1COV - chains 1 and 3 of the 4 polymer chains in the assembly; structure by X-ray diffraction, 3.50 A resolution.

Chain 1:
Name: Coxsackievirus coat protein
Source organism: Human coxsackievirus B3
UniProt: Q66282 (POLG_CXB3W); residues 1-281 here correspond to UniProt positions 571-851 (UniProt number = residue number + 570)
Chain sequence (281 residues; numbered 1 to 281; the number before each row is that of its first residue):
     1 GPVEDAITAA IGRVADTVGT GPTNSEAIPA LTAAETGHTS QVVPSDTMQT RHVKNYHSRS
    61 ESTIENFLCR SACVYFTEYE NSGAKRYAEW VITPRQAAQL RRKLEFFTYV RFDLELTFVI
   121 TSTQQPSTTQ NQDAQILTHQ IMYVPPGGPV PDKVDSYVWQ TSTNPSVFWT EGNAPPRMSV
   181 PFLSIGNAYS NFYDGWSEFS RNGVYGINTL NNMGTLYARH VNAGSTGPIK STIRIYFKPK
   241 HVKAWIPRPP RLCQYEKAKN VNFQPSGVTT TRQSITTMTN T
Disordered / not traced: 1-12
Swiss-Prot annotation at these positions:
  - site: Thr-281 (Cleavage)

Chain 3:
Name: Coxsackievirus coat protein
Source organism: Human coxsackievirus B3
UniProt: Q66282 (POLG_CXB3W); residues 1-238 here correspond to UniProt positions 333-570 (UniProt number = residue number + 332)
Chain sequence (238 residues; row label = number of the first residue in the row):
     1 GLPTMNTPGS CQFLTSDDFQ SPSAMPQYDV TPEMRIPGEV KNLMEIAEVD SVVPVQNVGE
    61 KVNSMEAYQI PVRSNEGSGT QVFGFPLQPG YSSVFSRTLL GEILNYYTHW SGSIKLTFMF
   121 CGSAMATGKF LLAYSPPGAG APTKRVDAML GTHVVWDVGL QSSCVLCIPW ISQTHYRYVA
   181 SDEYTAGGFI TCWYQTNIVV PADAQSSCYI MCFVSACNDF SVRLLKDTPF ISQENFFQ
Construct notes: conflict Glu-234 (Gln566 in Q66282)
Swiss-Prot annotation at these positions:
  - region: Phe-236 to Gln-238 (Amphipathic alpha-helix)

Interface between chain 1 and chain 3:
Pairs across the interface (204; chain 1 residue first):
  Val-14(1) / Asn-218(3)
  Val-14(1) / Asp-219(3)
  Val-14(1) / Phe-220(3)
  Val-14(1) / Ser-221(3)
  Ala-15(1) / Asn-218(3)  hydrogen bond (backbone-backbone)
  Ala-15(1) / Asp-219(3)
  Ala-30(1) / Cys-164(3)
  Ala-30(1) / Val-165(3)  hydrogen bond (backbone-backbone)
  Leu-31(1) / Trp-156(3)
  Leu-31(1) / Gln-161(3)
  Leu-31(1) / Ser-163(3)
  Leu-31(1) / Cys-164(3)  hydrophobic
  Thr-32(1) / Gln-161(3)
  Thr-32(1) / Ser-162(3)  hydrogen bond (backbone-backbone)
  Thr-32(1) / Ser-163(3)  hydrogen bond (backbone-backbone)
  Ala-33(1) / Ser-162(3)
  Ala-33(1) / Ser-163(3)
  Ala-34(1) / Ser-163(3)  hydrogen bond (backbone-side chain)
  Ala-34(1) / Phe-213(3)  hydrophobic
  Glu-35(1) / Met-119(3)
  Glu-35(1) / Ser-162(3)  hydrogen bond
  Thr-39(1) / Glu-48(3)
  Thr-39(1) / Val-49(3)
  Thr-39(1) / Asp-50(3)  hydrogen bond (side chain-backbone)
  Thr-39(1) / Ser-215(3)
  Ser-40(1) / Asp-50(3)
  Ser-40(1) / Lys-115(3)  hydrogen bond (backbone-side chain)
  Ser-40(1) / Val-165(3)
  Gln-41(1) / Lys-115(3)
  Val-42(1) / Lys-115(3)
  Val-42(1) / Val-165(3)  hydrophobic
  Val-42(1) / Cys-217(3)  hydrogen bond (backbone-side chain)
  Val-43(1) / Cys-167(3)
  Val-43(1) / Asn-218(3)
  Pro-44(1) / Ser-113(3)
  Pro-44(1) / Cys-167(3)
  Thr-47(1) / Cys-167(3)
  Met-48(1) / Pro-169(3)  hydrophobic
  Asn-55(1) / Asp-219(3)
  His-57(1) / Ser-111(3)  hydrogen bond
  His-57(1) / His-175(3)  hydrogen bond
  His-57(1) / Tyr-176(3)
  His-57(1) / Ser-221(3)
  Arg-59(1) / Asn-42(3)
  Arg-59(1) / Met-44(3)
  Arg-59(1) / Glu-48(3)  salt bridge
  Arg-59(1) / Cys-217(3)  hydrogen bond (side chain-backbone)
  Arg-59(1) / Asn-218(3)
  Arg-59(1) / Phe-220(3)  hydrogen bond (side chain-backbone)
  Glu-61(1) / Tyr-107(3)  hydrogen bond (backbone-side chain)
  Glu-61(1) / Arg-223(3)
  Glu-61(1) / Leu-224(3)  hydrogen bond (side chain-backbone)
  Glu-61(1) / Leu-225(3)
  Ser-62(1) / Asn-42(3)  hydrogen bond
  Ser-62(1) / Leu-43(3)  hydrogen bond (backbone-backbone)
  Ser-62(1) / Met-44(3)
  Ser-62(1) / Tyr-107(3)
  Thr-63(1) / Lys-41(3)
  Thr-63(1) / Asn-42(3)
  Ile-64(1) / Val-40(3)
  Ile-64(1) / Lys-41(3)
  Asn-66(1) / Leu-225(3)
  Phe-67(1) / Leu-43(3)  hydrophobic
  Phe-67(1) / Tyr-106(3)  hydrophobic
  Arg-70(1) / Thr-15(3)
  Arg-70(1) / Ser-16(3)
  Arg-70(1) / Leu-225(3)
  Ser-71(1) / Phe-13(3)
  Ser-71(1) / Thr-15(3)  hydrogen bond (backbone-backbone)
  Val-74(1) / Phe-236(3)
  Tyr-75(1) / Phe-236(3)  hydrophobic
  Phe-76(1) / Phe-236(3)  hydrophobic
  Arg-95(1) / Phe-237(3)
  Gln-96(1) / Gln-233(3)  hydrogen bond (backbone-side chain)
  Gln-96(1) / Phe-236(3)
  Gln-96(1) / Phe-237(3)  hydrogen bond (backbone-backbone)
  Ala-97(1) / Gln-233(3)
  Ala-97(1) / Phe-237(3)
  Ala-98(1) / Ile-231(3)  hydrophobic
  Ala-98(1) / Ser-232(3)
  Ala-98(1) / Gln-233(3)  hydrogen bond (backbone-side chain)
  Ala-98(1) / Phe-237(3)  hydrophobic
  Gln-99(1) / Asp-227(3)
  Arg-101(1) / Phe-237(3)
  Arg-102(1) / Arg-97(3)
  Arg-102(1) / Glu-102(3)  salt bridge
  Arg-102(1) / Tyr-106(3)  hydrogen bond
  Arg-102(1) / Thr-228(3)
  Arg-102(1) / Ile-231(3)
  Lys-103(1) / Tyr-106(3)
  Phe-106(1) / Ile-103(3)  hydrophobic
  Phe-106(1) / Tyr-106(3)  hydrophobic
  Phe-107(1) / Val-40(3)  hydrophobic
  Tyr-109(1) / Ile-36(3)  hydrophobic
  Arg-111(1) / Val-30(3)
  Arg-111(1) / Thr-31(3)  hydrogen bond (side chain-backbone)
  Arg-111(1) / Glu-33(3)
  Glu-115(1) / Phe-19(3)
  Glu-115(1) / Ser-21(3)
  Thr-117(1) / Phe-13(3)
  Val-119(1) / Phe-13(3)  hydrophobic
  Pro-165(1) / Ala-24(3)
  Ala-174(1) / Cys-11(3)  hydrophobic
  Pro-175(1) / Cys-11(3)
  Pro-175(1) / Phe-13(3)  hydrophobic
  Arg-177(1) / Phe-13(3)
  Arg-177(1) / Asp-17(3)  salt bridge
  Arg-177(1) / Phe-19(3)
  Arg-177(1) / Ser-21(3)
  Met-178(1) / Ser-21(3)
  Met-178(1) / Pro-22(3)
  Met-178(1) / Ala-24(3)  hydrophobic
  Ser-179(1) / Ser-21(3)  hydrogen bond (side chain-backbone)
  Ser-179(1) / Pro-22(3)  hydrogen bond (backbone-backbone)
  Ser-179(1) / Ser-23(3)
  Ser-179(1) / Ala-24(3)  hydrogen bond (backbone-backbone)
  Val-180(1) / Met-25(3)  hydrophobic
  Pro-181(1) / Ser-23(3)
  Pro-181(1) / Met-25(3)
  Pro-181(1) / Tyr-28(3)  hydrophobic
  Phe-182(1) / Tyr-28(3)
  Phe-182(1) / Val-30(3)  hydrophobic
  Phe-182(1) / Thr-31(3)
  Leu-183(1) / Met-25(3)  hydrophobic
  Leu-183(1) / Tyr-28(3)
  Ser-184(1) / Thr-31(3)
  Ile-185(1) / Thr-31(3)
  Gly-186(1) / Thr-31(3)  hydrogen bond (backbone-side chain)
  Asn-187(1) / Thr-31(3)
  Asn-187(1) / Pro-32(3)  hydrogen bond (side chain-backbone)
  Asn-187(1) / Glu-33(3)
  Asn-187(1) / Met-34(3)
  Ala-188(1) / Ile-36(3)  hydrophobic
  Tyr-236(1) / Phe-13(3)  hydrophobic
  Lys-238(1) / Asp-17(3)  salt bridge
  Lys-238(1) / Asp-18(3)
  Lys-240(1) / Ser-21(3)
  Lys-243(1) / Glu-33(3)  salt bridge
  Lys-243(1) / Glu-39(3)
  Ala-244(1) / Glu-39(3)
  Ala-244(1) / Val-40(3)  hydrogen bond (backbone-backbone)
  Trp-245(1) / Ile-36(3)  hydrogen bond (side chain-backbone)
  Trp-245(1) / Gly-38(3)
  Trp-245(1) / Glu-39(3)
  Ile-246(1) / Pro-37(3)
  Ile-246(1) / Gly-38(3)  hydrogen bond (backbone-backbone)
  Pro-247(1) / Gly-38(3)
  Pro-247(1) / Val-40(3)
  Pro-247(1) / Ile-46(3)  hydrophobic
  Pro-250(1) / Leu-99(3)
  Pro-250(1) / Glu-102(3)
  Arg-251(1) / Arg-97(3)
  Leu-252(1) / Arg-97(3)
  Gln-254(1) / Phe-230(3)  hydrogen bond (side chain-backbone)
  Gln-254(1) / Ile-231(3)
  Gln-254(1) / Ser-232(3)  hydrogen bond (side chain-backbone)
  Tyr-255(1) / Ile-231(3)  hydrophobic
  Tyr-255(1) / Phe-237(3)  hydrophobic
  Lys-257(1) / Phe-237(3)
  Lys-257(1) / Gln-238(3)
  Ala-258(1) / Phe-237(3)
  Ala-258(1) / Gln-238(3)  hydrogen bond (backbone-backbone)
  Gly-267(1) / Val-62(3)
  Gly-267(1) / Asn-63(3)  hydrogen bond (backbone-side chain)
  Val-268(1) / Pro-54(3)  hydrophobic
  Val-268(1) / Val-62(3)  hydrogen bond (backbone-backbone)
  Val-268(1) / Ser-64(3)
  Val-268(1) / Tyr-68(3)
  Val-268(1) / Arg-97(3)
  Thr-269(1) / Pro-54(3)
  Thr-269(1) / Asn-57(3)  hydrogen bond
  Thr-269(1) / Val-62(3)
  Thr-269(1) / Ser-93(3)
  Thr-269(1) / Arg-97(3)
  Thr-270(1) / Asn-57(3)
  Thr-270(1) / Val-62(3)
  Thr-270(1) / Ser-93(3)
  Thr-271(1) / Asn-57(3)
  Thr-271(1) / Gly-59(3)
  Thr-271(1) / Val-62(3)
  Arg-272(1) / Val-55(3)  hydrogen bond (side chain-backbone)
  Arg-272(1) / Asn-57(3)
  Arg-272(1) / Val-58(3)
  Arg-272(1) / Gly-59(3)
  Arg-272(1) / Gly-84(3)  hydrogen bond (side chain-backbone)
  Arg-272(1) / Val-94(3)
  Gln-273(1) / Val-58(3)
  Ser-274(1) / Val-58(3)
  Ile-275(1) / Val-55(3)  hydrophobic
  Ile-275(1) / Val-58(3)
  Ile-275(1) / Pro-71(3)
  Ile-275(1) / Val-82(3)
  Ile-275(1) / Phe-83(3)  hydrophobic
  Ile-275(1) / Gly-84(3)  hydrogen bond (backbone-backbone)
  Thr-276(1) / Gln-81(3)
  Thr-276(1) / Gly-84(3)
  Thr-277(1) / Gly-84(3)
  Met-278(1) / Gly-84(3)
  Met-278(1) / Phe-85(3)
  Met-278(1) / Pro-86(3)
  Met-278(1) / Phe-189(3)  hydrophobic
  Asn-280(1) / Tyr-91(3)  hydrogen bond (side chain-backbone)
  Asn-280(1) / Ser-92(3)
  Asn-280(1) / Ser-93(3)  hydrogen bond (side chain-backbone)
Other interface residues (no listed pair), chain 1 (96 interface residues in all): Thr-17, Ile-28, Ser-58, Pro-249, Cys-253, Glu-256, Lys-259, Ser-266
Other interface residues (no listed pair), chain 3 (101 interface residues in all): Gln-56, Ala-67, Ser-96, Thr-117, Ala-141, Thr-152, His-153, Val-154, Asp-157, Val-222

In short:
The interface between chain 1 and chain 3 involves 96 residues on one side and 101 on the other, with 42
hydrogen bonds and 5 salt bridges. Polar contacts include Arg-59(1)/Glu-48(3), Arg-102(1)/Glu-102(3) and
Arg-177(1)/Asp-17(3).
Here chain 1 is Coxsackievirus coat protein and chain 3 is Coxsackievirus coat protein, both from Human
coxsackievirus B3. Entry 1COV (Coxsackievirus B3 coat protein) was determined by X-ray diffraction.
